PDB entry 4UDQ | X-ray diffraction, 1.60 A resolution | chain A

[Chain A]
Name: Glucose-methanol-choline oxidoreductase
Source organism: Methylovorus SP. MP688
Reference sequence: E4QP00 (E4QP00_METS6); residues 1-531 here = UniProt positions 1-531
Sequence (531 residues; each row starts with the number of its first residue):
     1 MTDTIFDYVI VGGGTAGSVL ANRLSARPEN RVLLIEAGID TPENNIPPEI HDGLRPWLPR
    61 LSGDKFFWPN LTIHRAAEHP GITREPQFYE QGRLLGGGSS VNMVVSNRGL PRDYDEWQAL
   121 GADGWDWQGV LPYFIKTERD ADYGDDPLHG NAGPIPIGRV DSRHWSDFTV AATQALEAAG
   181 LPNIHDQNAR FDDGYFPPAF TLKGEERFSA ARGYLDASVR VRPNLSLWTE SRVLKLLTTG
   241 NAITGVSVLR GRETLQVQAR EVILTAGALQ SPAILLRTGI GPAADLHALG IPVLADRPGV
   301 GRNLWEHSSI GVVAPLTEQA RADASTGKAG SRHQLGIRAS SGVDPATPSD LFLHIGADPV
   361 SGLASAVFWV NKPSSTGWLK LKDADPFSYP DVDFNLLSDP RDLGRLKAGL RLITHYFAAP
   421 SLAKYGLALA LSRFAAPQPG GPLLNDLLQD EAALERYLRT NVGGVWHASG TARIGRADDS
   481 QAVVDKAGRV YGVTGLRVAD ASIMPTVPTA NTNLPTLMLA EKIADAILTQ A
Unresolved in the structure: 1-4, 530-531
Ligand contacts: FAD (flavin-adenine dinucleotide): Val11, Gly12, Gly13, Gly14, Thr15, Ala16, Gly17, Ile35, Glu36, Ala37, Gly38, Arg60, Trp68, Glu90, Gln91, Gly92, Arg93, Leu94, Gly96, Gly97, Gly98, Ser99, Val101, Asn102, Met103, Val104, Val105, Ser231, Arg232, Val233, Thr265, Ala266, Gly267, Gln270, Ile274, Val465, Trp466, His467, Asp500, Ala501, Asn511, Thr512, Asn513, Leu514, Thr516

[Summary]
Ligands of chain A: flavin-adenine dinucleotide.
Chain A is Glucose-methanol-choline oxidoreductase (Methylovorus SP. MP688); the structure, Crystal structure
of 5-hydroxymethylfurfural oxidase (HMFO) in the reduced state, was determined by X-ray diffraction, deposited
together with 4UDP and 4UDR.
